Entry 7YSR (electron microscopy, 4.30 A resolution (low resolution: residue-level contacts below are approximate; hydrogen-bond / salt-bridge calls are withheld)); this record covers chains C and D of the 4 polymer chains in the assembly.

Chain C:
Name: Tubulin alpha chain
From: Drosophila melanogaster
UniProt: P06603 (TBA1_DROME); residue numbers follow UniProt; this construct covers 1-450
Amino-acid sequence (450 residues; row label = number of the first residue in the row):
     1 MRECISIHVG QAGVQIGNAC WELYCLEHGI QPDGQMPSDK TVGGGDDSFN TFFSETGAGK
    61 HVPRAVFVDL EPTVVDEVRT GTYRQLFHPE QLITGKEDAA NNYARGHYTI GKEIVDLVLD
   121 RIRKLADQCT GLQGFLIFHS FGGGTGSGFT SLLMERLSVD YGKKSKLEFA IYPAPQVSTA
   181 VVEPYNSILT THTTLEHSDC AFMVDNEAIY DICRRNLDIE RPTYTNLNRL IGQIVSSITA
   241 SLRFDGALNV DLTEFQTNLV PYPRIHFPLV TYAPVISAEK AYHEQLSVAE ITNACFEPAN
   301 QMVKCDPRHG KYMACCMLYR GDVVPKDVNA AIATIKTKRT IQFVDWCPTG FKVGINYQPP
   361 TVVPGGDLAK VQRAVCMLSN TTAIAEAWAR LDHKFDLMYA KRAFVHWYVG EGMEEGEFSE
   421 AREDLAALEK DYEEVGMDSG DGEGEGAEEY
Not modelled in the structure: 37-46, 433-450
Small-molecule neighbours: GTP (guanosine-5'-triphosphate): G10, Q11, A12, Q15, D69, E71, D98, A99, A100, N101, S140, G143, G144, T145, I171, T179, N206, Y224, L227, N228
Curated features (UniProtKB/Swiss-Prot):
  - active site: E254
  - binding site (GTP): Q11, E71, S140, G144, T145, T179, N206, N228
  - binding site (Mg(2+)): E71
  - site: Y450 (Involved in polymerization)
  - modified residue: K40 (N6-acetyllysine)
  - mutagenesis: K40 (K40Q: Mimics constitutively Lys-40-acetylated alpha-tubulin. Rescues egg chamber fusion phenotype of mutants lacking lky/alpha-tubulin N-acetyltransferase 2; K40R/A: Non-acetylateable ...)

Chain D:
Name: Tubulin beta-1 chain
From: Drosophila melanogaster
UniProt: Q24560 (TBB1_DROME); the author numbering skips numbers that UniProt does not, so the offset changes along the chain: 1-44 = UniProt 1-44; 47-360 = UniProt 45-358; 369-457 = UniProt 359-447
Amino-acid sequence (447 residues; each row starts with the number of its first residue; note: 10 numbers in that range are skipped by the numbering (no residue carries them; nothing is unmodelled there)):
     1 MREIVHIQAG QCGNQIGAKF WEIISDEHGI DATGAYHGDS DLQL
    47 ERINVYYNEA SGGKYVPRAV LVDLEPGTMD SVRSGPFGQI FRPDNFVFGQ SGAGNNWAKG
   107 HYTEGAELVD SVLDVVRKEA ESCDCLQGFQ LTHSLGGGTG SGMGTLLISK IREEYPDRIM
   167 NTYSVVPSPK VSDTVVEPYN ATLSVHQLVE NTDETYCIDN EALYDICFRT LKLTTPTYGD
   227 LNHLVSLTMS GVTTCLRFPG QLNADLRKLA VNMVPFPRLH FFMPGFAPLT SRGSQQYRAL
   287 TVPELTQQMF DAKNMMAACD PRHGRYLTVA AIFRGRMSMK EVDEQMLNIQ NKNSSYFVEW
   347 IPNNVKTAVC DIPP
   369 RGLKMSATFI GNSTAIQELF KRISEQFTAM FRRKAFLHWY TGEGMDEMEF TEAESNMNDL
   429 VSEYQQYQEA TADEDAEFEE EQEAEVDEN
Not modelled in the structure: 437-457
Small-molecule neighbours: GTP-gamma-S (GSP; 5'-guanosine-diphosphate-monothiophosphate): G10, Q11, C12, Q15, I16, D69, E71, A99, G100, N101, S140, G143, G144, T145, G146, D179, N206, L209, Y224, L227, N228
Curated features (UniProtKB/Swiss-Prot):
  - binding site (GTP): Q11, E71, S140, G144, T145, G146, N206, N228
  - binding site (Mg(2+)): E71
  - modified residue (Phosphoserine): S40, S341

Interface between chain C and chain D:
Residue-residue contacts (68):
  Q11(C) - G246(D)
  Q11(C) - Q247(D)
  Q11(C) - L248(D)
  Q11(C) - N249(D)
  Q15(C) - Q247(D)
  T73(C) - R48(D)
  T73(C) - N249(D)
  V74(C) - N249(D)
  E77(C) - E47(D)
  E77(C) - P245(D)
  K96(C) - M1(D)
  K96(C) - R2(D)
  K96(C) - D130(D)
  E97(C) - Q133(D)
  E97(C) - D251(D)
  E97(C) - R253(D)
  D98(C) - D251(D)
  D98(C) - K254(D)
  A100(C) - R253(D)
  A100(C) - K254(D)
  A100(C) - V257(D)
  N101(C) - K254(D)
  N101(C) - N258(D)
  R105(C) - R253(D)
  Q176(C) - L333(D)
  Q176(C) - N349(D)
  V177(C) - D329(D)
  V177(C) - N349(D)
  S178(C) - N349(D)
  S178(C) - V351(D)
  T179(C) - L248(D)
  T179(C) - V351(D)
  T179(C) - K352(D)
  T179(C) - T353(D)
  A180(C) - N258(D)
  V181(C) - N258(D)
  V181(C) - I347(D)
  V181(C) - N349(D)
  V181(C) - N350(D)
  Y210(C) - K326(D)
  Y210(C) - D329(D)
  E220(C) - K326(D)
  R221(C) - S324(D)
  P222(C) - S324(D)
  P222(C) - K326(D)
  T223(C) - Q247(D)
  T223(C) - M323(D)
  T223(C) - S324(D)
  Y224(C) - M325(D)
  K394(C) - P348(D)
  L397(C) - W346(D)
  M398(C) - P348(D)
  K401(C) - F262(D)
  K401(C) - W346(D)
  A403(C) - P261(D)
  A403(C) - W346(D)
  F404(C) - V257(D)
  F404(C) - N258(D)
  F404(C) - V260(D)
  F404(C) - P261(D)
  F404(C) - I347(D)
  H406(C) - V260(D)
  H406(C) - P261(D)
  H406(C) - F262(D)
  H406(C) - P263(D)
  W407(C) - A256(D)
  W407(C) - V257(D)
  W407(C) - V260(D)
Interface residues without a listed pair, chain C (38 interface residues in all): E71, P72, D76, P175, V182, R214, R402
Interface residues without a listed pair, chain D (36 interface residues in all): E345

Overview:
38 residues of chain C face 36 of chain D across their interface. Bound to chain C: GTP. Chain D binds
GTP-gamma-S. From UniProt: active-site residue E254(C), 8 GTP-binding residues, Mg2+-binding residue E71(C)
and one mutagenesis site on chain C.
Chain C is Tubulin alpha chain and chain D is Tubulin beta-1 chain, both from Drosophila melanogaster; the
structure, GTPgammaS MT decorated with kinesin, was determined by electron microscopy together with 7YSN,
7YSO, 7YSP and 7YSQ from the same study.
